6U0T - chains D and I of the 13 polymer chains in the assembly; structure by electron microscopy, 4.16 A resolution (low resolution: residue-level contacts below are approximate; hydrogen-bond / salt-bridge calls are withheld).

== Chain D ==
Protein: Tubulin alpha chain
Organism: Tetrahymena thermophila
UniProtKB: P41351 (TBA_TETTH); numbering as in UniProt (aligned over 1-449)
Amino-acid sequence (449 residues; each row starts with the number of its first residue):
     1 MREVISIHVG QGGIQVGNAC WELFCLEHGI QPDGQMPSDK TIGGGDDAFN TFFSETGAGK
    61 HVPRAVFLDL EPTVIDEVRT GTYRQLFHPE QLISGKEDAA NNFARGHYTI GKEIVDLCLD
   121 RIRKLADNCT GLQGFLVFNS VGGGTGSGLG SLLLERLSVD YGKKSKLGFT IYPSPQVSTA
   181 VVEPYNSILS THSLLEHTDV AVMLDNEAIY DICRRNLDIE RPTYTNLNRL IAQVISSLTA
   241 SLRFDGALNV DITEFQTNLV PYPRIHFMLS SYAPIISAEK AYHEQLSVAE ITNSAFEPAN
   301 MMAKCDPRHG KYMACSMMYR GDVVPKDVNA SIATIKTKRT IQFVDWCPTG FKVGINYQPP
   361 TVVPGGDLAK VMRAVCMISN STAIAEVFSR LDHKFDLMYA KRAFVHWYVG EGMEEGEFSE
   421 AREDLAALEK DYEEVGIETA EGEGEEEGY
Disordered / not traced: 38-47, 440-449
Ligand contacts: GTP (guanosine-5'-triphosphate): Gly10, Gln11, Gly12, Gln15, Val16, Glu71, Asp98, Ala99, Ala100, Asn101, Ser140, Gly142, Gly143, Gly144, Thr145, Gly146, Ile171, Thr179, Asn206, Tyr224, Leu227, Asn228
Swiss-Prot annotation at these positions:
  - active site: Glu254
  - binding site (GTP): Gln11, Glu71, Ser140, Gly144, Thr145, Thr179, Asn206, Asn228
  - binding site (Mg(2+)): Glu71
  - site: Tyr449 (Involved in polymerization)
  - modified residue: Lys40 (N6-acetyllysine)
  - mutagenesis: Lys40 (K40R: Produces faster growing cells in medium with paclitaxel, a microtubule-stabilizing drug)

== Chain I ==
Protein: Tubulin beta chain
Organism: Tetrahymena thermophila
UniProtKB: P41352 (TBB_TETTH); residues 1-443 here = UniProt positions 1-443
Amino-acid sequence (443 residues; numbered 1 to 443; the number before each row is that of its first residue):
     1 MREIVHIQGG QCGNQIGAKF WEVISDEHGI DPTGTYHGDS DLQLERINVY YNEATGGRYV
    61 PRAILMDLEP GTMDSVRAGP FGQLFRPDNF VFGQTGAGNN WAKGHYTEGA ELIDSVLDVV
   121 RKEAEGCDCL QGFQITHSLG GGTGSGMGTL LISKVREEYP DRIMETFSVV PSPKVSDTVV
   181 EPYNATLSVH QLVENADECM VIDNEALYDI CFRTLKLTTP TYGDLNHLVS AAMSGVTCCL
   241 RFPGQLNSDL RKLAVNLIPF PRLHFFMIGF APLTSRGSQQ YRALTVPELT QQMFDAKNMM
   301 CAADPRHGRY LTASALFRGR MSTKEVDEQM LNVQNKNSSY FVEWIPNNIK SSICDIPPKG
   361 LKMAVTFVGN STAIQEMFKR VAEQFTAMFR RKAFLHWYTG EGMDEMEFTE AESNMNDLVS
   421 EYQQYQDATA EEEGEFEEEE GEN
Disordered / not traced: 38-47, 431-443
Ligand contacts:
  - GDP (guanosine-5'-diphosphate): Gly10, Gln11, Cys12, Gln15, Glu69, Ser138, Gly140, Gly141, Gly142, Thr143, Gly144, Asp177, Thr178, Asn204, Leu207, Tyr222, Leu225, Asn226
  - GTP (guanosine-5'-triphosphate): Gln245, Leu246, Asn247, Lys252
Swiss-Prot annotation at these positions:
  - binding site (GTP): Gln11, Glu69, Ser138, Gly142, Thr143, Gly144, Asn204, Asn226
  - binding site (Mg(2+)): Glu69

== How chain D and chain I interact ==
Pairs across the interface - 65 pairs, chain D then chain I:
  Gln11(D) with Gln245(I); Asn247(I)
  Gln15(D) with Gln245(I)
  Glu71(D) with Asn247(I)
  Pro72(D) with Arg2(I)
  Thr73(D) with Arg2(I); Asn247(I)
  Gly95(D) with Met1(I)
  Lys96(D) with Met1(I); Arg2(I); Cys129(I)
  Asp98(D) with Arg2(I); Gln131(I); Asp249(I)
  Ala100(D) with Arg251(I); Lys252(I); Val255(I)
  Asn101(D) with Lys252(I); Val255(I); Asn256(I)
  Arg105(D) with Arg251(I)
  Gln176(D) with Leu331(I)
  Val177(D) with Leu331(I)
  Ser178(D) with Asn347(I); Ile349(I)
  Thr179(D) with Leu246(I); Lys350(I); Ser351(I)
  Ala180(D) with Asn347(I); Lys350(I)
  Val181(D) with Asn256(I); Asn347(I); Asn348(I); Ile349(I)
  Val182(D) with Asn256(I)
  Tyr210(D) with Thr323(I); Lys324(I); Asp327(I)
  Arg221(D) with Ser322(I); Glu325(I)
  Pro222(D) with Ser322(I); Thr323(I); Lys324(I)
  Thr223(D) with Gln245(I); Ser322(I)
  Tyr224(D) with Thr323(I)
  Lys394(D) with Asn347(I)
  Leu397(D) with Trp344(I)
  Met398(D) with Pro346(I)
  Lys401(D) with Phe260(I); Trp344(I); Ala430(I)
  Arg402(D) with Phe260(I)
  Ala403(D) with Trp344(I)
  Phe404(D) with Val255(I); Leu257(I); Ile258(I); Pro259(I); Ile345(I)
  His406(D) with Ile258(I); Pro259(I); Phe260(I)
  Trp407(D) with Ala254(I); Val255(I); Ile258(I)
Also at the interface, not in a pair above, chain D (35 interface residues in all): Glu97, Glu183, Glu207
Also at the interface, not in a pair above, chain I (40 interface residues in all): Leu240, Phe242, Gly244, Pro261, Thr312, Met321, Met363, Thr429

== Overview ==
35 residues of chain D face 40 of chain I across their interface. GTP is bound between chain D and chain I.
Bound to chain I: GDP. UniProt lists active-site residue Glu254(D), 8 GTP-binding residues, Mg2+-binding
residue Glu71(D) and one mutagenesis site on chain D.
Here chain D is Tubulin alpha chain and chain I is Tubulin beta chain, both from Tetrahymena thermophila.
Entry 6U0T (Protofilament Ribbon Flagellar Proteins Rib43a-S) was determined by electron microscopy (same
publication as 6U0H and 6U0U).
